PDB entry 8VWY | electron microscopy, 2.78 A resolution | chains A and I of the 6 polymer chains in the assembly

[Chain A]
Protein: Adhesion G protein-coupled receptor B3
Source organism: Mus musculus
UniProt: Q80ZF8 (AGRB3_MOUSE); residues 1-264 here correspond to UniProt positions 27-290 (UniProt number = residue number + 26)
Sequence (273 residues; row label = number of the first residue in the row):
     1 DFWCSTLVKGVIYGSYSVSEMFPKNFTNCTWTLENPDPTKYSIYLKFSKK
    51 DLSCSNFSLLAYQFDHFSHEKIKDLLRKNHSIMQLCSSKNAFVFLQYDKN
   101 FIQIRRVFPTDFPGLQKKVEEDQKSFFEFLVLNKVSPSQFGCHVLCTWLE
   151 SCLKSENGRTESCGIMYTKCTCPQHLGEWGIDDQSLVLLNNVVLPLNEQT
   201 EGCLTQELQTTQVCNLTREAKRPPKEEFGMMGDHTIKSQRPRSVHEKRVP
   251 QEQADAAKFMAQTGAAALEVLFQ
Unresolved in the structure: 1-3, 108-124, 153-162, 174-273
Differences from the reference sequence: expression tag (265-273)
Swiss-Prot annotation at these positions:
  - glycosylation (N-linked (GlcNAc...) asparagine): Asn25, Asn28, Asn56, Asn79, Asn215
Disulfide bonds: Cys4-Cys29, Cys54-Cys86, Cys142-Cys170, Cys146-Cys172, Cys152-Cys163
Reported in the primary citation:
  - Ca2+ coordination through a water molecule: Asp37, Lys40
  - specificity-determining residues: Glu34, Thr39 (proposed by the authors, not directly observed)

[Chain I]
Protein: Complement C1q-like protein 3
Source organism: Mus musculus
UniProt: Q9ESN4 (C1QL3_MOUSE); residues 4-137 here correspond to UniProt positions 122-255 (UniProt number = residue number + 118)
Sequence (143 residues; numbered -5 to 137; the number before each row is that of its first residue; numbers below 1 keep their minus sign (Asp-5 is residue -5)):
    -5 DASHHHHHHSTVPKIAFYAGLKRQHEGYEVLKFDDVVTNLGNHYDPTTGK
    45 FTCSIPGIYFFTYHVLMRGGDGTSMWADLCKNNQVRASAIAQDADQNYDY
    95 ASNSVVLHLEPGDEVYIKLDGGKAHGGNNNKYSTFSGFIIYAD
Unresolved in the structure: -5 to 5
Differences from the reference sequence: expression tag (-5 to 3)
Bound ions: Ca2+ site 1 near Asp72 (its only coordinating residue here); Ca2+ site 2: Asp87, Asp93 (shared with 2 residues of chain E; 2 residues of chain H); Ca2+ site 3: Asp87 (shared with 1 residue of chain E; 1 residue of chain H); Ca2+ site 4: Asp89 (shared with 1 residue of chain E; 1 residue of chain H); Ca2+ site 5: Asp93 (shared with 1 residue of chain E; 1 residue of chain H)
Reported in the primary citation:
  - mutagenesis - D72A, Y126A: unchanged binding to Adhesion G protein-coupled receptor B3 (chain A)
  - mutagenesis - N122A/N124A/Y126A: abolished binding to Adhesion G protein-coupled receptor B3 (chain A)

[How chain A and chain I interact]
Residue-residue contacts (4):
  Thr39(A) with Trp70(I), hydrogen bond
  Lys40(A) with Trp70(I); Asp114(I)
  Val135(A) with Trp70(I), hydrophobic
Interface residues without a listed pair, chain A (4 interface residues in all): Asp37
Interface residues without a listed pair, chain I (5 interface residues in all): Ser68, Asp72, Ile84
From the paper, about this interface:
  - specific contacts: Lys40(A)-Trp70(I) (pi stacking)
  - hot spots on chain A (mutagenesis) - T39R, K40A: abolished binding to Complement C1q-like protein 3 (chain I)

[Summary]
The interface between chain A and chain I involves 4 residues on one side and 5 on the other; the contacts
include 1 hydrogen bond. Its one hydrogen-bonded contact is Thr39(A)-Trp70(I). The paper describes pi stacking
between Lys40(A) and Trp70(I). The paper reports that T39R and K40A of chain A abolish binding to Complement
C1q-like protein 3 (chain I); water-mediated Ca2+ coordination by Asp37(A) and Lys40(A); 5 substitutions were
tested in all.
Chain A is Adhesion G protein-coupled receptor B3 and chain I is Complement C1q-like protein 3, both from Mus
musculus; the structure, Complex structure of mouse C1ql3 with BAI3, was determined by electron microscopy.
